Entry 4CYY (X-ray diffraction, 2.89 A resolution); this record covers chain A.

Chain A:
Molecule: Pantetheinase
From: Homo sapiens
Notes: EC 3.5.1.92
UniProt: O95497 (VNN1_HUMAN); residue numbers follow UniProt; this construct covers 27-513
Amino-acid sequence (506 residues; each row starts with the number of its first residue):
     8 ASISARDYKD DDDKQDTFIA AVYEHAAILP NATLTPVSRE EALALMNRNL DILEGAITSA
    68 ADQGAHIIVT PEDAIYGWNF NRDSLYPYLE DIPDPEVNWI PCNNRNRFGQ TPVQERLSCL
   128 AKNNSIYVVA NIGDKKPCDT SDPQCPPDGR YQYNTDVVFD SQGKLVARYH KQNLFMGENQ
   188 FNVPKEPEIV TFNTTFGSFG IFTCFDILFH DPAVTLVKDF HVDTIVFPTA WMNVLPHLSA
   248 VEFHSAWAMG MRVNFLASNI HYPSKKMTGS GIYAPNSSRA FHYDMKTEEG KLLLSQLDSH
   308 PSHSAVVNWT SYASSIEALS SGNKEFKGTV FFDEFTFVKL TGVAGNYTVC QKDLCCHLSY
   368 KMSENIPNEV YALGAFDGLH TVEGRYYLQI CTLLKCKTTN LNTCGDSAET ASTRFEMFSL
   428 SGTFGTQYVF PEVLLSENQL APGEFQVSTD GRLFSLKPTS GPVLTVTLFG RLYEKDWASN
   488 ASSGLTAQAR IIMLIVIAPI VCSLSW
Disordered / not traced: 8-19, 113-115, 484-513
Cystine bridges: Cys109-Cys126, Cys145-Cys152, Cys363-Cys398, Cys403-Cys411
Covalent attachments: N-acetylglucosamine (NAG) linked to Asn38, Asn130, Asn200, Asn315, Asn353
Sequence notes: expression tag (8-26)

Summary:
N-acetylglucosamine is covalently linked to Asn38, Asn130, Asn200, Asn315 and Asn353.
Chain A is Pantetheinase (Homo sapiens); the structure, The structure of vanin-1: defining the link between
metabolic disease, oxidative stress and inflammation, was determined by X-ray diffraction, deposited together
with 4CYF and 4CYG.
